PDB entry 4NAU | X-ray diffraction, 2.33 A resolution | chains A and B of the 3 polymer chains in the assembly

== Chain A (and B) ==
Protein: Phosphopantetheine adenylyltransferase
From: Staphylococcus aureus
Notes: EC 2.7.7.3; chain B of this document is another copy of the same molecule, construct and numbering; everything in this record applies to it too
Reference sequence: P63820 (COAD_STAAW); residues 1-160 here = UniProt positions 1-160
Sequence (160 residues; numbered 1 to 160; the number before each row is that of its first residue):
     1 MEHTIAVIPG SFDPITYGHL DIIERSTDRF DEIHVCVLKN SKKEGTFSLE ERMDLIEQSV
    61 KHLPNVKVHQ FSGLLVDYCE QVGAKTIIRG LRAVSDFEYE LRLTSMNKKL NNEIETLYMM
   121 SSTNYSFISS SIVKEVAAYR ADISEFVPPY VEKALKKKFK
Disordered / not traced: 1 (chain B: fully traced)
UniProt features mapped onto this chain:
  - binding site (ATP): Ser11, Phe12, His19, Gly90 to Arg92, Glu100, Ser121, Tyr125 to Ser131
  - binding site (substrate): Ser11, Lys43, Leu75, Arg89
Small-molecule neighbours:
  - 2W3 (2-[2-[(1S,2S)-2-[(3,4-dichlorophenyl)methylcarbamoyl]cyclohexyl]-6-ethyl-pyrimidin-4-yl]-4-oxidanyl-6-oxidanylidene-1H-pyrimidine-5-carboxamide): Pro9, Cys36, Val37, Leu38, Ser41, Lys43, Phe71, Ser72, Gly73, Leu74, Leu75, Arg89, Tyr99, Glu100, Leu103, Met106, Asn107, Leu110
  - ATP-gamma-S (AGS; phosphothiophosphoric acid-adenylate ester): Pro9, Gly10, Ser11, Phe12, Gly18, His19, Ile22, Arg89, Gly90, Arg92, Asp96, Glu100, Ser121, Tyr125, Ile128, Ser129, Ser130, Ser131

== How chain A and chain B interact ==
Pairs across the interface - 18 pairs, chain A then chain B:
  Ser72(A) - Tyr139(B)
  Gly73(A) - Tyr139(B)
  Leu74(A) - Tyr139(B)  hydrophobic
  Glu98(A) - Ala93(B)
  Glu98(A) - Val94(B)  hydrogen bond (side chain-backbone)
  Glu98(A) - Ser95(B)  hydrogen bond (side chain-backbone)
  Arg102(A) - Arg92(B)
  Arg102(A) - Phe127(B)
  Arg102(A) - Ser129(B)
  Arg102(A) - Ile132(B)
  Ser105(A) - Phe127(B)
  Met106(A) - Phe127(B)  hydrophobic
  Met106(A) - Ile132(B)  hydrophobic
  Met106(A) - Val136(B)  hydrophobic
  Met106(A) - Phe146(B)  hydrophobic
  Lys109(A) - Phe127(B)
  Lys109(A) - Glu145(B)  salt bridge
  Leu110(A) - Val136(B)  hydrophobic
Interface residues without a listed pair, chain A (10 interface residues in all): Leu103
Interface residues without a listed pair, chain B (14 interface residues in all): Ser126, Ile128, Ala141

== Summary ==
Chain A and chain B form an interface of 10 and 14 residues respectively; the contacts include 2 hydrogen
bonds and 1 salt bridge. Polar contacts include Lys109(A)-Glu145(B), Glu98(A)-Val94(B) and Glu98(A)-Ser95(B).
Bound to chain A: ATP-gamma-S and compound 2W3.
Both chains are Phosphopantetheine adenylyltransferase (Staphylococcus aureus). Entry 4NAU (S. aureus CoaD
with Inhibitor) was determined by X-ray diffraction together with 4NAH and 4NAT from the same study.
